Entry 5L30 (X-ray diffraction, 1.73 A resolution); this record covers chains H and L.

== Chain H ==
Name: Coagulation factor VII (Heavy Chain)
Organism: Homo sapiens
Notes: EC 3.4.21.21
UniProt: P08709 (FA7_HUMAN); the construct lacks a stretch of the UniProt sequence and is renumbered around it, so the offset changes along the chain: 16-35 = UniProt 213-232; 37-60 = UniProt 233-256; 61-129 = UniProt 261-329; 134-147 = UniProt 337-350; 5 more segments
Chain sequence (254 residues; numbered 16 to 257 plus 23 insertion-coded residues; 11 numbers in that range are skipped by the numbering (no residue carries them; nothing is unmodelled there); the number before each row is that of its first residue; a row labelled like 60A-60D holds insertion residues (60A, then the next letters in order)):
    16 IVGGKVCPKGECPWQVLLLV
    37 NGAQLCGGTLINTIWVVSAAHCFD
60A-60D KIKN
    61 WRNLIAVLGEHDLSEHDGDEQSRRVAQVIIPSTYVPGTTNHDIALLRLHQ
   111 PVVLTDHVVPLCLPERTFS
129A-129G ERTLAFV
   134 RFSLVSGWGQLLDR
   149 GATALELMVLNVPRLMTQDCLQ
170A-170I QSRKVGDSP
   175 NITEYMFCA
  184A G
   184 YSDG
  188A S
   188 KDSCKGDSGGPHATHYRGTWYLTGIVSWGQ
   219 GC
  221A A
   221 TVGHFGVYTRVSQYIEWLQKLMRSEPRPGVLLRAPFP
Disordered / not traced: 170D-170F
Cystine bridges: Cys22-Cys27, Cys42-Cys58, Cys168-Cys182, Cys191-Cys220
Ion coordination: Ca2+: Glu70, Asp72, Glu75, Glu80
Small-molecule neighbours: 70A ((2R,15R)-2-[(1-aminoisoquinolin-6-yl)amino]-4,15,17-trimethyl-7-[1-(1H-tetrazol-5-yl)cyclopropyl]-13-oxa-4,11-diazatricyclo[14.2.2.1~6,10~]henicosa-1(18),6(21),7,9,16,19-hexaene-3,12-dione): Leu41, Cys42, His57, Cys58, Asp60, Lys60A, Gly97, Thr98, Thr99, Asp102, Pro170I, Asp189, Ser190, Cys191, Lys192, Ser195, Val213, Ser214, Trp215, Gly216, Gln217, Gly219, Cys220, Gly226, Val227

== Chain L ==
Name: Coagulation factor VII (Light Chain)
Organism: Homo sapiens
Notes: EC 3.4.21.21
UniProt: P08709 (FA7_HUMAN); residues 87-144 here correspond to UniProt positions 147-204 (UniProt number = residue number + 60)
Chain sequence (58 residues; row label = number of the first residue in the row):
    87 DQLICVNENGGCEQYCSDHTGTKRSCRCHEGYSLLADGVSCTPTVEYPCG
   137 KIPILEKR
Disordered / not traced: 87-88
Cystine bridges: Cys91-Cys102, Cys98-Cys112, Cys114-Cys127

== Interface between chain H and chain L ==
Contacting residue pairs (46; chain H residue first):
  Lys24(H) - Ile140(L)
  Gly25(H) - Ile138(L)
  Glu26(H) - Ile138(L)
  Glu26(H) - Ile140(L)
  Glu26(H) - Leu141(L)
  Trp29(H) - Gly136(L)
  Trp29(H) - Lys137(L)
  Trp29(H) - Ile138(L)  hydrophobic
  Leu114(H) - Tyr133(L)
  Thr115(H) - Tyr133(L)
  Asp116(H) - Tyr133(L)  hydrogen bond
  Asp116(H) - Pro139(L)
  Asp116(H) - Lys143(L)  salt bridge
  Val119(H) - Pro134(L)
  Val119(H) - Lys137(L)
  Val119(H) - Pro139(L)
  Pro120(H) - Cys135(L)
  Pro120(H) - Gly136(L)  hydrogen bond (backbone-backbone)
  Leu121(H) - Cys135(L)
  Cys122(H) - Cys135(L)  disulfide
  Cys122(H) - Gly136(L)
  Leu123(H) - Tyr101(L)  hydrogen bond (backbone-side chain)
  Leu123(H) - His115(L)
  Pro124(H) - Tyr101(L)
  Glu125(H) - Tyr101(L)
  Glu125(H) - Arg113(L)  salt bridge
  Phe128(H) - Asn95(L)
  Phe128(H) - Gln100(L)
  Phe128(H) - Tyr101(L)  hydrophobic
  Arg129B(H) - Cys91(L)
  Arg129B(H) - Val92(L)
  Arg129B(H) - Asp104(L)  salt bridge
  Thr129C(H) - Asn95(L)  hydrogen bond
  Tyr203(H) - Asn95(L)
  Tyr203(H) - Glu99(L)
  Arg204(H) - Gly97(L)  hydrogen bond (side chain-backbone)
  Arg204(H) - Cys98(L)  hydrogen bond (side chain-backbone)
  Arg204(H) - Glu99(L)
  Gly205(H) - Lys137(L)  hydrogen bond (backbone-side chain)
  Thr206(H) - Tyr118(L)
  Thr206(H) - Cys135(L)
  Thr206(H) - Gly136(L)
  Thr206(H) - Lys137(L)  hydrogen bond
  Trp207(H) - Gly136(L)  hydrogen bond (backbone-backbone)
  Trp207(H) - Ile138(L)
  Tyr208(H) - Gln100(L)
Other interface residues (no listed pair), chain H (25 interface residues in all): Pro28, Thr127
Other interface residues (no listed pair), chain L (24 interface residues in all): Glu94, Cys102
Disulfides between the chains: Cys122(H)-Cys135(L)

== In short ==
The interface between chain H and chain L involves 25 residues on one side and 24 on the other, with 1
disulfide bond, 9 hydrogen bonds and 3 salt bridges. Polar pairs include Asp116(H)-Lys143(L),
Glu125(H)-Arg113(L) and Arg129B(H)-Asp104(L). Ligands of chain H: compound 70A.
Chain H is Coagulation factor VII (Heavy Chain) and chain L is Coagulation factor VII (Light Chain), both from
Homo sapiens; the structure, Factor VIIa in complex with the inhibitor
(2R,15R)-2-[(1-aminoisoquinolin-6-yl)amino]-4,15,17-trimethyl-7-[1-(1H-tetrazol-5-yl)cyclopropyl]-13-oxa-4,11-diazatricyclo[14.2.2.1~6,10~]henicosa-1(18),6(21),7,9,16,19-hexaene-3,12-dione,
was determined by X-ray diffraction together with 5L2Y and 5L2Z from the same study.
